Entry 3BHK (X-ray diffraction, 1.71 A resolution); this record covers chain A.

Chain A:
Protein: Monomeric sarcosine oxidase
From: Bacillus sp
Notes: EC 1.5.3.1
UniProt: P40859 (MSOX_BACB0); residues 0-389 here correspond to UniProt positions 1-390 (UniProt number = residue number + 1)
Sequence (390 residues; each row starts with the number of its first residue; numbering starts at 0):
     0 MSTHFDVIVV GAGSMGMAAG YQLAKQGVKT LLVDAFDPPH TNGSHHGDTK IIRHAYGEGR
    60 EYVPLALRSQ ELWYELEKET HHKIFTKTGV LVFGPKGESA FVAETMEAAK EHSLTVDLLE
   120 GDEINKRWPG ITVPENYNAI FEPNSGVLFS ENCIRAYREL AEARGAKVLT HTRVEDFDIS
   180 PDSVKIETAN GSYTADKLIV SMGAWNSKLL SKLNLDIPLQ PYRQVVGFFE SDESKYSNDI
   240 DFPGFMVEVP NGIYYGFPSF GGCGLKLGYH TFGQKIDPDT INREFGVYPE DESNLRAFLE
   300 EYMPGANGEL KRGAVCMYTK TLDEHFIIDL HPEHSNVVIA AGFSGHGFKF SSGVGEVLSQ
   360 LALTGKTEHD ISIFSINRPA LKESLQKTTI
Not modelled in the structure: 0, 386-389
Sequence notes: engineered mutation K49 (Arg50 in P40859)
Covalent attachments: flavin-adenine dinucleotide (FAD) linked to C315
Ligand contacts: FAD (flavin-adenine dinucleotide): V9, G10, A11, G12, S13, M14, V32, D33, A34, F35, P37, H39, G42, S43, H44, K49, I50, T171, R172, V173, S200, M201, G202, W204, L208, Q223, V225, Y254, F256, M316, Y317, F342, G344, H345, G346, F347, K348
Swiss-Prot annotation at these positions:
  - modified residue: C315 (S-8alpha-FAD cysteine)

In short:
Covalently linked flavin-adenine dinucleotide: at C315.
Chain A is Monomeric sarcosine oxidase (Bacillus sp); the structure, Crystal structure of R49K mutant of
monomeric sarcosine oxidase crystallized in phosphate as precipitant, was determined by X-ray diffraction
(same publication as 3BHF).
